PDB entry 7PQD | electron microscopy, 2.90 A resolution | chains H and L of the 70 polymer chains in the assembly

[Chain H]
Molecule: RC-H
Organism: Cereibacter sphaeroides 2.4.1
Amino-acid sequence (246 residues; numbered 1 to 246; the number before each row is that of its first residue):
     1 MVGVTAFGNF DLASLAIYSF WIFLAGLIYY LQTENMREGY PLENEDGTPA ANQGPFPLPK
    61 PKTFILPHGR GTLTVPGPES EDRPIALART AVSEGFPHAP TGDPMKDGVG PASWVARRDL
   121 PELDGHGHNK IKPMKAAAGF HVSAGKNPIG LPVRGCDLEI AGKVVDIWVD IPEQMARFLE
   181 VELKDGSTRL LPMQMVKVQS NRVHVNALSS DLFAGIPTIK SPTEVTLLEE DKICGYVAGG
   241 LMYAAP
Residues lining bound ligands:
  - 1,2-Distearoyl-sn-glycerophosphoethanolamine (3PE): Asn-9, Ile-17, Tyr-18, Trp-21, Leu-24
  - tetramyristoyl-cardiolipin (CD4; (2R,5R,11R,14R)-5,8,11-trihydroxy-5,11-dioxido-17-oxo-2,14-bis(tetradecanoyloxy)-4,6,10,12,16-pentaoxa-5,11-diphosphatriacont-1-yl tetradecanoate), molecule 1: Ala-16, Ser-19, Phe-20, Ile-22, Phe-23, Gly-26, Leu-27, Tyr-30
  - tetramyristoyl-cardiolipin (CD4), molecule 2: Ile-28, Gln-32, Tyr-40, Leu-42, Asn-52, Gln-53, Gly-54, Pro-55, Phe-56

[Chain L]
Molecule: RC-L
Organism: Cereibacter sphaeroides 2.4.1
Amino-acid sequence (281 residues; numbered 1 to 281; the number before each row is that of its first residue):
     1 ALLSFERKYR VPGGTLVGGN LFDFWVGPFY VGFFGVATFF FAALGIILIA WSAVLQGTWN
    61 PQLISVYPPA LEYGLGGAPL AKGGLWQIIT ICATGAFVSW ALREVEICRK LGIGYHIPFA
   121 FAFAILAYLT LVLFRPVMMG AWGYAFPYGI WTHLDWVSNT GYTYGNFHYN PAHMIAISFF
   181 FTNALALALH GALVLSAANP EKGKEMRTPD HEDTFFRDLV GYSIGTLGIH RLGLLLSLSA
   241 VFFSALCMII TGTIWFDQWV DWWQWWVKLP WWANIPGGIN G
Metal / ion sites: Fe ion: His-190, His-230 (shared with 3 residues of chain M)
Residues lining bound ligands:
  - 1,2-Distearoyl-sn-glycerophosphoethanolamine (3PE), molecule 1: Val-26, Phe-39, Ala-43
  - 1,2-Distearoyl-sn-glycerophosphoethanolamine (3PE), molecule 2: Ile-49, Pro-61, Gln-62, Ile-64, Val-66, Tyr-148, Gly-149, Ile-150, Trp-151
  - bacteriochlorophyll a (BCL), molecule 1: Phe-22, Phe-33, Val-36, Ala-37
  - bacteriochlorophyll a (BCL), molecule 2: Ile-46, Ile-49, Phe-97, Tyr-128, Leu-131, Phe-146, Ile-150, Trp-151, His-153, Leu-154, Trp-156, Val-157
  - bacteriochlorophyll a (BCL), molecule 3: Phe-97, Phe-121, Ala-124, Ile-125, Ala-127, Tyr-128, Leu-131, Trp-156, Val-157, Ser-158, Thr-160, Gly-161, Tyr-162, Asn-166, Phe-167, His-168, His-173, Ala-176, Ile-177, Phe-180, Phe-181, Val-241, Ser-244, Ala-245, Cys-247, Met-248
  - bacteriochlorophyll a (BCL), molecule 4: Val-157, Tyr-162, His-168, Phe-181
  - bacteriochlorophyll a (BCL), molecule 5: His-168, Met-174, Ile-177, Ser-178, Phe-181, Thr-182, Leu-185
  - bacteriopheophytin a (BPH), molecule 1: Thr-38, Phe-41, Ala-42, Gly-45, Ile-46, Ile-49, Ile-89, Cys-92, Ala-93, Ala-96, Phe-97, Trp-100, Glu-104, Ile-117, Ala-120, Phe-121, Phe-123, Ala-124, Tyr-128, Phe-146, Tyr-148, Gly-149, Ile-150, His-153, Phe-180, Ser-237, Leu-238, Val-241
  - bacteriopheophytin a (BPH), molecule 2: Phe-181, Ala-184, Leu-185, Ala-188, Leu-189, Phe-216, Leu-219, Val-220
  - tetramyristoyl-cardiolipin (CD4; (2R,5R,11R,14R)-5,8,11-trihydroxy-5,11-dioxido-17-oxo-2,14-bis(tetradecanoyloxy)-4,6,10,12,16-pentaoxa-5,11-diphosphatriacont-1-yl tetradecanoate): Ala-1, Val-26, Gly-27, Pro-28, Phe-29
  - 3,4-dihydrospheroidene (SP2): Phe-22, Val-36, Phe-40, Phe-41, Ile-91, Thr-94, Gly-95, Val-98
  - ubiquinone-10 (U10), molecule 1: Phe-24, Val-26, Phe-29, Tyr-30, Val-31, Gly-35, Val-36, Thr-38, Phe-39, Trp-100, Arg-103
  - ubiquinone-10 (U10), molecule 2: Pro-171, Met-174, Ile-175, Ser-178, Phe-179, Thr-182, Leu-185, Ala-186, Leu-189, His-190, Leu-193, Val-194, Glu-212, Asp-213, Phe-216, Tyr-222, Ser-223, Ile-224, Gly-225, Thr-226, Ile-229, Leu-232, Leu-236, Trp-262, Trp-263
  - ubiquinone-1 (UQ1): Trp-262, Trp-263, Trp-265, Trp-266

[Interface between chain H and chain L]
Pairs across the interface (62; chain H residue first):
  Gly-39(H) / Leu-3(L)
  Gly-39(H) / Ser-4(L)  hydrogen bond (backbone-backbone)
  Gly-39(H) / Phe-5(L)
  Tyr-40(H) / Leu-3(L)  hydrophobic
  Leu-42(H) / Ala-1(L)  hydrophobic
  Leu-42(H) / Leu-2(L)
  Leu-42(H) / Leu-3(L)  hydrophobic
  Glu-43(H) / Ala-1(L)
  Glu-43(H) / Leu-2(L)  hydrogen bond (backbone-backbone)
  Glu-43(H) / Ser-4(L)
  Glu-45(H) / Leu-2(L)
  Glu-45(H) / Arg-7(L)
  Ala-50(H) / Ala-1(L)  hydrophobic
  Asn-52(H) / Ala-1(L)
  Lys-62(H) / Asn-199(L)  hydrogen bond
  Phe-64(H) / Ala-198(L)
  Phe-64(H) / Met-206(L)  hydrophobic
  Ile-65(H) / Gly-203(L)
  Ile-65(H) / Glu-205(L)
  Ile-65(H) / Met-206(L)  hydrogen bond (backbone-backbone)
  Leu-66(H) / Met-206(L)  hydrophobic
  Pro-67(H) / Met-206(L)
  Glu-79(H) / Ser-4(L)
  Glu-81(H) / Arg-7(L)  salt bridge
  Ile-85(H) / Arg-7(L)
  Ile-85(H) / Lys-8(L)
  Leu-87(H) / Arg-7(L)
  Leu-87(H) / Lys-8(L)
  Gly-95(H) / Arg-10(L)
  Gly-95(H) / Phe-24(L)
  Gly-95(H) / Trp-25(L)  hydrogen bond (backbone-backbone)
  Phe-96(H) / Phe-24(L)  hydrophobic
  Pro-97(H) / Arg-10(L)
  Pro-97(H) / Val-11(L)
  Pro-97(H) / Pro-12(L)
  Pro-97(H) / Asp-23(L)
  Pro-97(H) / Trp-25(L)
  His-98(H) / Arg-7(L)
  His-98(H) / Arg-10(L)  hydrogen bond (backbone-backbone)
  His-98(H) / Val-11(L)
  His-98(H) / Pro-12(L)
  Ala-99(H) / Pro-12(L)
  Val-109(H) / Lys-8(L)
  Gly-110(H) / Lys-8(L)  hydrogen bond (backbone-backbone)
  Gly-110(H) / Tyr-9(L)
  Gly-110(H) / Val-11(L)
  Pro-111(H) / Val-11(L)
  Pro-111(H) / Lys-110(L)
  Ser-113(H) / Lys-8(L)  hydrogen bond (side chain-backbone)
  Ser-113(H) / Tyr-9(L)
  Trp-114(H) / Lys-8(L)
  Asp-124(H) / Asp-210(L)
  Gly-125(H) / Thr-208(L)
  Gly-125(H) / Asp-210(L)  hydrogen bond (backbone-side chain)
  Lys-130(H) / Pro-209(L)
  Pro-172(H) / Asp-210(L)
  Glu-173(H) / Thr-226(L)  hydrogen bond
  Met-175(H) / Leu-227(L)  hydrophobic
  Met-242(H) / Pro-12(L)
  Met-242(H) / Arg-109(L)
  Met-242(H) / Lys-110(L)
  Tyr-243(H) / Val-11(L)
Also at the interface, not in a pair above, chain H (40 interface residues in all): Pro-41, Arg-83, Pro-100, Val-115, Ala-238, Leu-241
Also at the interface, not in a pair above, chain L (32 interface residues in all): Gly-13, Gly-14, Leu-111, Gly-112, Lys-204, Asp-213

[Overview]
The interface between chain H and chain L involves 40 residues on one side and 32 on the other; the contacts
include 10 hydrogen bonds and 1 salt bridge. Among the polar pairs are Glu-81(H)/Arg-7(L),
Lys-62(H)/Asn-199(L) and Ser-113(H)/Lys-8(L).
Chain H is RC-H and chain L is RC-L, both from Cereibacter sphaeroides 2.4.1; the structure, Cryo-EM structure
of the dimeric Rhodobacter sphaeroides RC-LH1 core complex at 2.9 A: the structural basis ..., was determined
by electron microscopy.
